6MJ6 - chains C and A of the 4 polymer chains in the assembly; structure by X-ray diffraction, 2.45 A resolution.

# Chain C
Protein: T cell receptor alpha variable 11, T cell receptor alpha joining 18, Human nkt tcr alpha chain, CHIMERIC PROTEIN, Human nkt tcr alpha chain
Source organism: Mus musculus
UniProt: chimeric construct of A0A0B4J1J9, K7N5M3: residues 1-92 from A0A0B4J1J9 (A0A0B4J1J9_MOUSE) positions 22-113 (UniProt number = residue number + 21); residues 114-208 from K7N5M3 positions 116-210 (UniProt number = residue number + 2)
Amino-acid sequence (209 residues; row label = number of the first residue in the row; numbering starts at 0):
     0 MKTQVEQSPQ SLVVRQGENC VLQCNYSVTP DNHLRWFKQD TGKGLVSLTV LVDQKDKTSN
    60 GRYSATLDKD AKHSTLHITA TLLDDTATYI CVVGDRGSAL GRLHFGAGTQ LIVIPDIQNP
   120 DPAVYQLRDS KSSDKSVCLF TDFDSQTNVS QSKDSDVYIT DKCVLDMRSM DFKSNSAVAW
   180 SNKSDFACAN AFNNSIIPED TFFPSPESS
Not modelled in the structure: 0-1, 182-184, 205-208
Sequence notes: initiating methionine (0); linker (113)
Disulfides: Cys23-Cys90, Cys137-Cys187
Ion coordination: Na+: Leu99 (shared with Asp80(A) of chain A)
Residues lining bound ligands: JTM (N-[(2S,3S,4R)-1-({4-O-[(4-chlorophenyl)methyl]-alpha-D-galactopyranosyl}oxy)-3,4-dihydroxyoctadecan-2-yl]hexacosanamide): Pro29, Asp30, Asn31, Val51, Lys68, Asp94, Arg95, Gly96

# Chain A
Protein: Antigen-presenting glycoprotein CD1d1
Source organism: Mus musculus
UniProt: A0A0R4J090 (A0A0R4J090_MOUSE); residues 1-279 here correspond to UniProt positions 19-297 (UniProt number = residue number + 18)
Amino-acid sequence (285 residues; numbered 1 to 285; the number before each row is that of its first residue):
     1 SEAQQKNYTF RCLQMSSFAN RSWSRTDSVV WLGDLQTHRW SNDSATISFT KPWSQGKLSN
    61 QQWEKLQHMF QVYRVSFTRD IQELVKMMSP KEDYPIEIQL SAGCEMYPGN ASESFLHVAF
   121 QGKYVVRFWG TSWQTVPGAP SWLDLPIKVL NADQGTSATV QMLLNDTCPL FVRGLLEAGK
   181 SDLEKQEKPV AWLSSVPSSA HGHRQLVCHV SGFYPKPVWV MWMRGDQEQQ GTHRGDFLPN
   241 ADETWYLQAT LDVEAGEEAG LACRVKHSSL GGQDIILYWH HHHHH
Not modelled in the structure: 1-5, 280-285
Sequence notes: expression tag (280-285)
Disulfides: Cys104-Cys168, Cys208-Cys263
Glycans and other covalent adducts: N-acetylglucosamine (NAG) linked to Asn20, Asn42; glycan linked to Asn165
Ion coordination: Na+ site 1 near Ser28 (its only coordinating residue here); Na+ site 2: Asp80 (shared with Leu99(C) of chain C)
Residues lining bound ligands: JTM (N-[(2S,3S,4R)-1-({4-O-[(4-chlorophenyl)methyl]-alpha-D-galactopyranosyl}oxy)-3,4-dihydroxyoctadecan-2-yl]hexacosanamide): Phe10, Cys12, Gln14, Ser28, Val30, His38, Trp40, Ile47, Trp63, Leu66, Met69, Phe70, Tyr73, Ser76, Phe77, Asp80, Ile81, Leu84, Val85, Leu100, Ala102, Gly103, Leu116, Val118, Phe120, Trp133, Trp142, Leu143, Pro146, Leu150, Asp153, Gly155, Thr156, Ala158, Thr159, Val160, Leu163, Leu164, Thr167, Cys168, Phe171

# Chain C / chain A interface
Residue-residue contacts (17; chain C residue first):
  Pro29(C) - Val72(A)  hydrophobic
  Pro29(C) - Ser76(A)
  Asp94(C) - Arg79(A)  salt bridge
  Arg95(C) - Ser76(A)  hydrogen bond (side chain-backbone)
  Arg95(C) - Arg79(A)
  Arg95(C) - Asp80(A)  salt bridge
  Gly96(C) - Ala152(A)
  Gly96(C) - Asp153(A)
  Ser97(C) - Val149(A)
  Leu99(C) - Arg79(A)  hydrogen bond (backbone-side chain)
  Leu99(C) - Asp80(A)
  Leu99(C) - Glu83(A)
  Leu99(C) - Met87(A)  hydrophobic
  Leu99(C) - Val149(A)  hydrophobic
  Gly100(C) - Arg79(A)
  Arg101(C) - Arg79(A)
  Arg101(C) - Glu83(A)  salt bridge
Also at the interface, not in a pair above, chain C (10 interface residues in all): Thr28, Asn31
Also at the interface, not in a pair above, chain A (11 interface residues in all): Leu84, Lys86

# Summary
Chain C and chain A form an interface of 10 and 11 residues respectively, with 2 hydrogen bonds and 3 salt
bridges. Polar pairs include Asp94(C)-Arg79(A), Arg95(C)-Asp80(A) and Arg101(C)-Glu83(A). Compound JTM is
bound between chain C and chain A.
Here chain C is T cell receptor alpha variable 11, T cell receptor alpha joining 18, Human nkt tcr alpha
chain, CHIMERIC PROTEIN, Human nkt tcr alpha chain and chain A is Antigen-presenting glycoprotein CD1d1, both
from Mus musculus. Entry 6MJ6 (Crystal structure of the mCD1d/xxx (JJ166) /iNKTCR ternary complex) was
determined by X-ray diffraction together with 6MIV, 6MIY, 6MJ4, 6MJA, 6MJI, 6MJJ and 6MJQ from the same study.
